2QNX - chains A and B; structure by X-ray diffraction, 2.70 A resolution.

== Chain A (and B) ==
Protein: 3-oxoacyl-[acyl-carrier-protein] synthase 3
From: Mycobacterium tuberculosis
Notes: EC 2.3.1.41; chain B of this document is another copy of the same molecule, construct and numbering; everything in this record applies to it too
UniProt: P0A574 (FABH_MYCTU); the construct lacks a stretch of the UniProt sequence and is renumbered around it, so the offset changes along the chain: -10 to -1 = UniProt 1-10; 1-202 = UniProt 11-212; 203-263 = UniProt 217-277; 264-317 = UniProt 279-332
Sequence (335 residues; row label = number of the first residue in the row; note: 1 number in that range is skipped by the numbering (no residue carries it; nothing is unmodelled there); a row labelled like 202A-202D holds insertion residues (202A, then the next letters in order); numbers below 1 keep their minus sign (Met-10 is residue -10)):
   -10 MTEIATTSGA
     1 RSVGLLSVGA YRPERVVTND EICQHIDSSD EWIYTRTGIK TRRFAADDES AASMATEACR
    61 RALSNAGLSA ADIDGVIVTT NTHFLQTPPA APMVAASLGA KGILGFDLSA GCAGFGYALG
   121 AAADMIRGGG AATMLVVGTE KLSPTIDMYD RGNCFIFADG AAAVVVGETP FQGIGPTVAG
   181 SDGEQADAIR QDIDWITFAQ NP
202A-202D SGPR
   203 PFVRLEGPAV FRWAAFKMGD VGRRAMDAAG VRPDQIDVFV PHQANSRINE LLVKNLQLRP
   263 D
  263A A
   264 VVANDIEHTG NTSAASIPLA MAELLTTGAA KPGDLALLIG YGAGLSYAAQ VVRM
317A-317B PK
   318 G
Unresolved in the structure: 318 (chain B: 24-25, 318)
Covalent attachments: 11-mercaptoundecanoic acid (MDX) linked to Cys112
Small-molecule neighbours:
  - 11-mercaptoundecanoic acid (MDX): Asn81, Thr82, Gly111, Leu142, Thr145, Phe157, Ile189, Gln191, Trp195, Pro203, Phe204, Val205, Ser276, Gly305, Ala306
  - O-decyl hydrogen thiocarbonate (UDT): Trp32, Arg36, Thr37, Gly152, Ile156, Phe157, Ile189, Leu207, Gly209, Val212, His244, Ala246, Asn247, Ile250, Asn274, Ser276, Tyr304, Gly305, Ala306
From the paper describing this entry:
  - binding site for 11-mercaptoundecanoic acid: Cys112, Gln191
  - binding site for O-decyl hydrogen thiocarbonate: His244, Asn274
  - catalytic residues: His244, Asn274, Ala306 (citing earlier work)

== How chain A and chain B interact ==
Pairs across the interface (148):
  Thr-9(A) - Arg316(B)  hydrogen bond (backbone-side chain)
  Glu-8(A) - Ala231(B)
  Glu-8(A) - Arg316(B)
  Ile-7(A) - Gln172(B)
  Ile-7(A) - Gly173(B)
  Ile-7(A) - Ile174(B)
  Ile-7(A) - Gly175(B)
  Ile-7(A) - Ala231(B)
  Ile-7(A) - Val314(B)
  Ile-7(A) - Val315(B)
  Ile-7(A) - Arg316(B)
  Ala-6(A) - Gln172(B)
  Ala-6(A) - Pro176(B)
  Ala-6(A) - Ala230(B)
  Ala-6(A) - Ala231(B)  hydrogen bond (backbone-backbone)
  Ala-6(A) - Gly232(B)
  Thr-5(A) - Gln172(B)
  Thr-4(A) - Pro176(B)
  Arg1(A) - Thr-5(B)
  Asn81(A) - Gln86(B)  hydrogen bond (backbone-side chain)
  Asn81(A) - Thr87(B)
  Thr82(A) - Gln86(B)
  His83(A) - Gln86(B)  hydrogen bond (backbone-side chain)
  Phe84(A) - Gln86(B)
  Phe84(A) - Gln191(B)
  Phe84(A) - Asp194(B)
  Phe84(A) - Trp195(B)  hydrogen bond (backbone-backbone)
  Phe84(A) - Ile196(B)  hydrophobic
  Leu85(A) - Gln191(B)
  Gln86(A) - Asn81(B)  hydrogen bond (side chain-backbone)
  Gln86(A) - Thr82(B)
  Gln86(A) - His83(B)  hydrogen bond (side chain-backbone)
  Gln86(A) - Phe84(B)
  Gln86(A) - Gln191(B)  hydrogen bond (backbone-side chain)
  Gln86(A) - Trp195(B)  hydrogen bond
  Thr87(A) - Asn81(B)  hydrogen bond
  Thr87(A) - Arg190(B)
  Thr87(A) - Gln191(B)  hydrogen bond (backbone-backbone)
  Thr87(A) - Ala306(B)
  Pro88(A) - Ala186(B)
  Pro88(A) - Ile189(B)
  Pro88(A) - Arg190(B)
  Pro88(A) - Gly307(B)
  Pro89(A) - Ser109(B)
  Pro89(A) - Ala110(B)  hydrophobic
  Pro89(A) - Gly111(B)
  Pro89(A) - Ala306(B)
  Pro89(A) - Gly307(B)
  Pro92(A) - Gly183(B)
  Pro92(A) - Gly307(B)
  Pro92(A) - Ser309(B)
  Ala96(A) - Gly183(B)
  Ala96(A) - Glu184(B)
  Lys101(A) - Ser181(B)
  Lys101(A) - Asp182(B)
  Lys101(A) - Gly183(B)  hydrogen bond (backbone-backbone)
  Lys101(A) - Glu184(B)
  Gly102(A) - Gly180(B)
  Gly102(A) - Ser181(B)  hydrogen bond (backbone-backbone)
  Ile103(A) - Gly180(B)
  Ile103(A) - Ser181(B)  hydrogen bond (backbone-side chain)
  Leu104(A) - Tyr117(B)
  Leu104(A) - Ala179(B)
  Leu104(A) - Gly180(B)
  Gly105(A) - Tyr117(B)  hydrogen bond (backbone-side chain)
  Gly105(A) - Ser309(B)
  Phe106(A) - Leu108(B)  hydrophobic
  Phe106(A) - Ser109(B)
  Phe106(A) - Ala110(B)  hydrophobic
  Phe106(A) - Tyr117(B)  hydrophobic
  Asp107(A) - Asp107(B)
  Asp107(A) - Leu108(B)
  Asp107(A) - Ser109(B)  hydrogen bond (backbone-backbone)
  Leu108(A) - Phe106(B)  hydrophobic
  Leu108(A) - Asp107(B)
  Ser109(A) - Pro89(B)
  Ser109(A) - Phe106(B)
  Ser109(A) - Asp107(B)  hydrogen bond (backbone-backbone)
  Ala110(A) - Pro89(B)  hydrophobic
  Ala110(A) - Phe106(B)  hydrophobic
  Gly111(A) - Pro89(B)
  Tyr117(A) - Leu104(B)
  Tyr117(A) - Gly105(B)  hydrogen bond (side chain-backbone)
  Tyr117(A) - Phe106(B)  hydrophobic
  Asp124(A) - Asp124(B)
  Asp124(A) - Met125(B)
  Met125(A) - Asp124(B)
  Pro144(A) - Ile196(B)  hydrophobic
  Gln172(A) - Ile-7(B)
  Gln172(A) - Ala-6(B)
  Gln172(A) - Thr-5(B)  hydrogen bond
  Gly175(A) - Ile-7(B)
  Pro176(A) - Thr-4(B)
  Ala179(A) - Leu104(B)
  Gly180(A) - Gly102(B)
  Gly180(A) - Ile103(B)
  Gly180(A) - Leu104(B)
  Ser181(A) - Pro92(B)
  Ser181(A) - Lys101(B)
  Ser181(A) - Gly102(B)  hydrogen bond (backbone-backbone)
  Ser181(A) - Ile103(B)  hydrogen bond (side chain-backbone)
  Asp182(A) - Lys101(B)
  Gly183(A) - Pro92(B)
  Gly183(A) - Ala96(B)
  Gly183(A) - Lys101(B)
  Glu184(A) - Ala96(B)
  Glu184(A) - Lys101(B)
  Ala186(A) - Pro88(B)
  Ile189(A) - Thr87(B)
  Ile189(A) - Pro88(B)
  Arg190(A) - Thr87(B)
  Arg190(A) - Pro88(B)
  Gln191(A) - Leu85(B)
  Gln191(A) - Gln86(B)  hydrogen bond (side chain-backbone)
  Gln191(A) - Thr87(B)  hydrogen bond (backbone-backbone)
  Asp194(A) - Phe84(B)
  Asp194(A) - Leu85(B)
  Trp195(A) - Phe84(B)  hydrogen bond (backbone-backbone)
  Trp195(A) - Gln86(B)  hydrogen bond
  Trp195(A) - Trp195(B)  hydrophobic
  Trp195(A) - Ile196(B)  hydrophobic
  Ile196(A) - Phe84(B)  hydrophobic
  Ile196(A) - Pro144(B)  hydrophobic
  Ile196(A) - Arg202D(B)
  Phe198(A) - Phe198(B)  hydrophobic
  Phe198(A) - Ala199(B)  hydrophobic
  Ala199(A) - Phe198(B)  hydrophobic
  Pro202(A) - Pro202(B)  hydrophobic
  Arg202D(A) - Ile196(B)
  Arg202D(A) - Ala199(B)
  Ala230(A) - Ala-6(B)
  Ala231(A) - Glu-8(B)
  Ala231(A) - Ile-7(B)
  Ala231(A) - Ala-6(B)  hydrogen bond (backbone-backbone)
  Val233(A) - Thr-9(B)
  Val233(A) - Glu-8(B)
  Gln237(A) - Thr-9(B)
  Leu298(A) - Thr-9(B)
  Leu298(A) - Ile-7(B)  hydrophobic
  Ala306(A) - Thr87(B)
  Ala306(A) - Pro89(B)
  Gly307(A) - Pro88(B)
  Gly307(A) - Pro89(B)
  Gly307(A) - Pro92(B)
  Ser309(A) - Gly105(B)
  Arg316(A) - Met-10(B)
  Arg316(A) - Thr-9(B)  hydrogen bond (side chain-backbone)
  Arg316(A) - Ile-7(B)
Also at the interface, not in a pair above, chain A (73 interface residues in all): Met93, Gly128, Thr145, Gly173, Ile174, Ile193, Gln200, Gly232, Leu308, Val314, Val315
Also at the interface, not in a pair above, chain B (71 interface residues in all): Met93, Gln200, Val233, Gln237, Leu298, Leu308, Tyr310

== Summary ==
Chain A and chain B form an interface of 73 and 71 residues respectively, with 27 hydrogen bonds. Among the
polar pairs are Thr-9(A)-Arg316(B), Asn81(A)-Gln86(B) and His83(A)-Gln86(B). Chain A binds O-decyl hydrogen
thiocarbonate. The paper reports catalytic residues His244(A), Asn274(A) and Ala306(A); a binding site for
11-mercaptoundecanoic acid at Cys112(A) and Gln191(A).
Chain A and chain B are both 3-oxoacyl-[acyl-carrier-protein] synthase 3 (Mycobacterium tuberculosis); the
structure, Crystal structure of the complex between the mycobacterium beta-ketoacyl-acyl carrier protein
synthase III (FABH) and 11-[(decyloxycarbonyl)dithio]-undecanoic ..., was determined by X-ray diffraction,
deposited together with 2QNY, 2QNZ, 2QO0 and 2QO1.
